Entry 8FF6 (X-ray diffraction, 2.49 A resolution); this record covers chain A.

[Chain A]
Molecule: Cytosolic ascorbate peroxidase
Source organism: Panicum virgatum
Notes: engineered mutation(s): C4S,  E14D, C168A, V221A, K229D
Reference sequence: A0A8T0NWI5 (A0A8T0NWI5_PANVG); numbering as in UniProt (aligned over 1-250)
Chain sequence (250 residues; each row starts with the number of its first residue):
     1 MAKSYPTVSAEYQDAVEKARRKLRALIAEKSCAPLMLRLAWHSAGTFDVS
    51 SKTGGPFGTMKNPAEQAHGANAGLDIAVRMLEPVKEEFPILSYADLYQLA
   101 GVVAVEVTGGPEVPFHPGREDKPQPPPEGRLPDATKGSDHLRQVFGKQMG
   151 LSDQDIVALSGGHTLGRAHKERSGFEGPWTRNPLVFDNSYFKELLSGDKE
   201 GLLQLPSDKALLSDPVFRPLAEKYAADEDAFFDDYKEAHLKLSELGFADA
Construct notes: conflict Ser4 (Cys in A0A8T0NWI5), Asp14 (Glu in A0A8T0NWI5), Ala168 (Cys in A0A8T0NWI5), Ala221 (Val in A0A8T0NWI5), Asp229 (Lys in A0A8T0NWI5)
Ion coordination: heme Fe near His163 (its only coordinating residue here); Na+: Thr164, Thr180, Asn182, Val185
Small-molecule neighbours: heme (HEM): Pro34, Leu35, Leu37, Arg38, Trp41, Pro132, Asp133, Ala134, Leu141, Phe145, Leu159, Gly162, His163, Leu165, Gly166, Arg167, Ala168, His169, Arg172, Ser173, Phe175, Trp179, Leu205, Ser207, Tyr235, Leu242
What the authors report for this chain:
  - heme coordination: His163
  - binding site for heme: Arg38, Trp41, His42, Trp179
  - Na+ coordination: Thr164, Thr180, Asn182, Val185
  - catalytic residues: His42 (proposed by the authors, not directly observed)

[Summary]
Chain A binds heme. Thr164, Thr180, Asn182 and Val185 form the Na+ site. The paper reports the catalytic
residue His42; a binding site for heme at Arg38, Trp41 and His42 among others.
Chain A is Cytosolic ascorbate peroxidase (Panicum virgatum); the structure, Cytosolic ascorbate peroxidase
mutant from Panicum virgatum, was determined by X-ray diffraction (same publication as 8FF7).
